PDB entry 8I5C | X-ray diffraction, 3.34 A resolution | chains A and B of the 5 polymer chains in the assembly

Chain A:
Molecule: MHC class I antigen (Fragment)
Organism: Homo sapiens
Reference sequence: U5YJJ6 (U5YJJ6_HUMAN); residues 1-274 here correspond to UniProt positions 25-298 (UniProt number = residue number + 24)
Amino-acid sequence (274 residues; row label = number of the first residue in the row):
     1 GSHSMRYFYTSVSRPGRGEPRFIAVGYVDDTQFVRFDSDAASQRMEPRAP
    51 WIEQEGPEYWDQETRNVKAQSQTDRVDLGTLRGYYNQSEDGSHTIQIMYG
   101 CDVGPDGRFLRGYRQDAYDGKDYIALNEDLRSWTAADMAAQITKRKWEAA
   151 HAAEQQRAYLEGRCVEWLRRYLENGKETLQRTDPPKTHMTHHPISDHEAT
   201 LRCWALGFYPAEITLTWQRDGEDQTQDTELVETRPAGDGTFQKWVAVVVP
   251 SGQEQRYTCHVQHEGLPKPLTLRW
Construct notes: engineered mutation Val245 (Ala269 in U5YJJ6), Gln253 (Glu277 in U5YJJ6)
Cystine bridges: Cys101-Cys164, Cys203-Cys259

Chain B:
Molecule: Beta-2-microglobulin
Organism: Homo sapiens
Reference sequence: P61769 (B2MG_HUMAN); residues 1-99 here correspond to UniProt positions 21-119 (UniProt number = residue number + 20)
Amino-acid sequence (99 residues; each row starts with the number of its first residue):
     1 IQRTPKIQVYSRHPAENGKSNFLNCYVSGFHPSDIEVDLLKNGERIEKVE
    51 HSDLSFSKDWSFYLLYYTEFTPTEKDEYACRVNHVTLSQPKIVKWDRDM
Curated features (UniProtKB/Swiss-Prot):
  - modified residue: Gln2 (Pyrrolidone carboxylic acid)
  - glycosylation: Ile1 (N-linked (Glc) (glycation) isoleucine), Lys19 (N-linked (Glc) (glycation) lysine), Lys41 (N-linked (Glc) (glycation) lysine), Lys48 (N-linked (Glc) (glycation) lysine), Lys58 (N-linked (Glc) (glycation) lysine), Lys91 (N-linked (Glc) (glycation) lysine), Lys94 (N-linked (Glc) (glycation) lysine)
Cystine bridges: Cys25-Cys80

Chain A / chain B interface:
Pairs across the interface - 54 pairs, chain A then chain B:
  Phe8(A) with Ser55(B); Phe56(B), hydrophobic
  Tyr9(A) with Phe56(B)
  Thr10(A) with Phe56(B); Phe62(B)
  Val12(A) with Ser33(B)
  Ile23(A) with Leu54(B), hydrophobic
  Val25(A) with Asp53(B); Leu54(B)
  Tyr27(A) with Ser55(B); Tyr63(B)
  Gln32(A) with Asp53(B), hydrogen bond
  Arg35(A) with Asp53(B)
  Arg48(A) with Asp53(B), salt bridge
  Thr94(A) with His31(B)
  Gln96(A) with His31(B), hydrogen bond; Phe56(B); Trp60(B), hydrogen bond (side chain-backbone); Phe62(B)
  Ile97(A) with Phe56(B)
  Gln115(A) with Trp60(B)
  Asp116(A) with Trp60(B)
  Ala117(A) with Trp60(B), hydrophobic
  Asp119(A) with Ile1(B); His31(B)
  Gly120(A) with His31(B), hydrogen bond (backbone-side chain); Trp60(B)
  Lys121(A) with Ile1(B)
  Asp122(A) with Trp60(B), hydrogen bond
  His192(A) with Asp98(B), salt bridge
  Arg202(A) with Asp98(B), salt bridge; Met99(B)
  Trp204(A) with Asp98(B); Met99(B)
  Val231(A) with Gln8(B)
  Glu232(A) with Lys6(B); Gln8(B); Tyr26(B), hydrogen bond; Ser28(B), hydrogen bond
  Arg234(A) with Gln8(B), hydrogen bond; Tyr10(B); Met99(B), hydrogen bond (side chain-backbone)
  Pro235(A) with Tyr10(B), hydrogen bond (backbone-side chain); Asn24(B); Tyr26(B); Leu65(B), hydrophobic
  Ala236(A) with Arg12(B), hydrogen bond (backbone-side chain); Asn24(B), hydrogen bond (backbone-side chain)
  Gly237(A) with Arg12(B), hydrogen bond (backbone-side chain)
  Asp238(A) with Arg12(B)
  Gln242(A) with Tyr10(B); Ser11(B), hydrogen bond (side chain-backbone); Arg12(B), hydrogen bond (side chain-backbone)
  Trp244(A) with Met99(B), hydrogen bond (side chain-backbone)
Also at the interface, not in a pair above, chain A (35 interface residues in all): Met98, Leu206, Thr233
Also at the interface, not in a pair above, chain B (23 interface residues in all): His13, Asp59

In short:
The interface between chain A and chain B involves 35 residues on one side and 23 on the other, with 16
hydrogen bonds and 3 salt bridges. Polar contacts include Arg48(A)-Asp53(B), His192(A)-Asp98(B) and
Arg202(A)-Asp98(B).
Here chain A is MHC class I antigen (Fragment) and chain B is Beta-2-microglobulin, both from Homo sapiens.
Entry 8I5C (Crystal structure of a TCR in complex with HLA-A*11:01 bound to KRAS peptide (VVGAVGVGK)) was
determined by X-ray diffraction.
